PDB entry 1HTM | X-ray diffraction, 2.50 A resolution | chains E and F of the 6 polymer chains in the assembly

Chain E:
Protein: Hemagglutinin HA1 chain
From: uncultured beta proteobacterium UMTRA-608
UniProt: P03437 (HEMA_IAAIC); residues 1-27 here correspond to UniProt positions 17-43 (UniProt number = residue number + 16)
Chain sequence (27 residues; numbered 1 to 27; the number before each row is that of its first residue):
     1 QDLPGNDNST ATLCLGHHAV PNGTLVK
Disordered / not traced: 1-9, 18-27
UniProt features mapped onto this chain:
  - glycosylation (N-linked (GlcNAc...) asparagine): N8, N22

Chain F:
Protein: Hemagglutinin HA2 chain
From: uncultured beta proteobacterium UMTRA-608
UniProt: P03437 (HEMA_IAAIC); residues 38-175 here correspond to UniProt positions 383-520 (UniProt number = residue number + 345)
Chain sequence (138 residues; row label = number of the first residue in the row):
    38 LKSTQAAIDQ INGKLNRVIE KTNEKFHQIE KEFSEVEGRI QDLEKYVEDT KIDLWSYNAE
    98 LLVALENQHT IDLTDSEMNK LFEKTRRQLR ENAEEMGNGC FKIYHKCDNA CIESIRNGTY
   158 DHDVYRDEAL NNRFQIKG
Disordered / not traced: 38-39, 163-175
Disulfide bonds: C144-C148
UniProt features mapped onto this chain:
  - glycosylation: N154 (N-linked (GlcNAc...) asparagine)

Chain E / chain F interface:
Cross-chain cystine bridges: C14(E)-C137(F)
Contacting residue pairs (22):
  T10(E) - K139(F)
  T10(E) - I140(F)
  T10(E) - Y141(F)
  A11(E) - F138(F)
  A11(E) - K139(F)
  A11(E) - I140(F)  hydrogen bond (backbone-backbone)
  T12(E) - C137(F)
  T12(E) - F138(F)
  L13(E) - S93(F)
  L13(E) - E97(F)
  L13(E) - C137(F)
  L13(E) - F138(F)  hydrogen bond (backbone-backbone)
  C14(E) - G136(F)
  C14(E) - C137(F)  disulfide
  L15(E) - A96(F)
  L15(E) - V100(F)  hydrophobic
  L15(E) - F119(F)
  L15(E) - G136(F)  hydrogen bond (backbone-backbone)
  G16(E) - G136(F)
  H17(E) - E103(F)  salt bridge
  H17(E) - L110(F)
  H17(E) - F119(F)
Also at the interface, not in a pair above, chain F (16 interface residues in all): L126, N135, H142

Summary:
Chain E and chain F form an interface of 8 and 16 residues respectively; the contacts include 1 disulfide
bond, 3 hydrogen bonds and 1 salt bridge. Among the polar pairs are H17(E)-E103(F), A11(E)-I140(F) and
L13(E)-F138(F).
Chain E is Hemagglutinin HA1 chain and chain F is Hemagglutinin HA2 chain, both from uncultured beta
proteobacterium UMTRA-608; the structure, Structure of influenza haemagglutinin at the ph of membrane fusion,
was determined by X-ray diffraction.
